7M3T - chains G and UU of the 39 polymer chains in the assembly; structure by X-ray diffraction, 3.20 A resolution.

[Chain G]
Name: Coat protein
Source organism: Satellite tobacco mosaic virus
UniProtKB: P17574 (COAT_STMV); residue numbers follow UniProt; this construct covers 1-159
Amino-acid sequence (159 residues; row label = number of the first residue in the row):
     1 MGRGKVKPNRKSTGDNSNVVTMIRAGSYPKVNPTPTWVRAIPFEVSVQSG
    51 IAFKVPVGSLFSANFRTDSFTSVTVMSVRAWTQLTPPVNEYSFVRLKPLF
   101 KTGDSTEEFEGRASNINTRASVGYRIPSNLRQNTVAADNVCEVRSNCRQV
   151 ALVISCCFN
Disordered / not traced: 1-15
Differences from the reference sequence: conflict Ser128 (Thr in P17574)

[Chain UU]
Molecule: 10-nt RNA strand
Source organism: Satellite tobacco mosaic virus
Sequence (10 nucleotides; row label = number of the first residue in the row):
   162 AAAAAAAAAA
Disordered / not traced: 168-171

[How chain G and chain UU interact]
Pairs across the interface - 6 pairs, chain G then chain UU:
  Asn16(G) - A162(UU)  hydrogen bond to the sugar
  Ser17(G) - A162(UU)  sugar contact
  Ser17(G) - A163(UU)  hydrogen bond to the phosphate
  Asn18(G) - A162(UU)  sugar contact
  Val19(G) - A163(UU)  sugar contact
  Thr21(G) - A163(UU)  phosphate contact
Other interface residues (no listed pair), chain G (7 interface residues in all): Val20, Met22
Other interface residues (no listed pair), chain UU (4 interface residues in all): A164, A165

[In short]
Chain G and chain UU form an interface of 7 and 4 residues respectively; the contacts include 2 hydrogen
bonds. Polar pairs include Asn16(G)-A162(UU) and Ser17(G)-A163(UU).
Here chain G is Coat protein and chain UU is a 10-nt RNA strand, both from Satellite tobacco mosaic virus.
Entry 7M3T (Crystallographic structure of a cubic crystal of STMV (80.7 degree rotation about 111) grown from
chloride) was determined by X-ray diffraction, deposited together with 5BKL, 5BKN, 7M2T, 7M2V, 7M50 and 7M57.
